PDB entry 6LOE | electron microscopy, 3.50 A resolution | chains B and C of the 6 polymer chains in the assembly

[Chain B]
Name: Fe-S-cluster-containing hydrogenase components 1-like protein
Source organism: Roseiflexus castenholzii (strain DSM 13941 / HLO8)
UniProtKB: A7NJ88 (A7NJ88_ROSCS); residues 78-1010 here = UniProt positions 78-1010
Chain sequence (933 residues; numbered 78 to 1010; the number before each row is that of its first residue):
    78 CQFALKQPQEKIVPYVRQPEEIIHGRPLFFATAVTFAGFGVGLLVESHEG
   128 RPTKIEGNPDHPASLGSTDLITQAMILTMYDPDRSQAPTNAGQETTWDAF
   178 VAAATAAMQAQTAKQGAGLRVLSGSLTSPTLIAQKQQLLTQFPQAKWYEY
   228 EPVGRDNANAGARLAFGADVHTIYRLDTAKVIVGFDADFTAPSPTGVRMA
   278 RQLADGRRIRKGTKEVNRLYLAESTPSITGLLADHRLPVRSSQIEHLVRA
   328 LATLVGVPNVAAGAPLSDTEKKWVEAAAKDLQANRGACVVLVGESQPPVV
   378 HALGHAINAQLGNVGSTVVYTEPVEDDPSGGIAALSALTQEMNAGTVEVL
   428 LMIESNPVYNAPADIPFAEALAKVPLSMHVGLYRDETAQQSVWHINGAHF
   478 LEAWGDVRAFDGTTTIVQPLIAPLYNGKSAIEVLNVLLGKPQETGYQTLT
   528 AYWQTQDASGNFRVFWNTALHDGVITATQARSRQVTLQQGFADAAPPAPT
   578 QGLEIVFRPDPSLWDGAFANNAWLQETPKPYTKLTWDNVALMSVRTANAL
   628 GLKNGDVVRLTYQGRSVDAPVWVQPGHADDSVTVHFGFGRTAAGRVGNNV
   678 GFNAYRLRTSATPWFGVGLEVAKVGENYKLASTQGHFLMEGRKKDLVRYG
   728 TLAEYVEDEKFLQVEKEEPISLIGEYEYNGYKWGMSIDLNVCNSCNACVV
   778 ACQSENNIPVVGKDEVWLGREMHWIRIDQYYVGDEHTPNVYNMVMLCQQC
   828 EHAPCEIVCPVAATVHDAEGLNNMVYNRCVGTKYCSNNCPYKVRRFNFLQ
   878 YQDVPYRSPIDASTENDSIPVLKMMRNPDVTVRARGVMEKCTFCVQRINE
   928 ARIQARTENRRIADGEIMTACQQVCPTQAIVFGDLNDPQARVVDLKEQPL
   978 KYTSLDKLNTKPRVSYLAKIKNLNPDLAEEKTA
Disordered / not traced: 1007-1010
Bound ions: 4Fe-4S cluster Fe site 1: Cys-769, Cys-772, Cys-775, Cys-952; 4Fe-4S cluster Fe site 2: Cys-779, Cys-918, Cys-921, Cys-948; 4Fe-4S cluster Fe site 3: Cys-824, Cys-827, Cys-832, Cys-866; 3Fe-4S cluster Fe: Cys-836, Cys-856, Cys-862
Residues lining bound ligands:
  - EL6 ([(2S)-2-octadecanoyloxypropyl] octadecanoate): Cys-78, Phe-80, Arg-912
  - 3Fe-4S cluster (F3S): Val-835, Cys-836, Pro-837, Val-838, Ala-840, Thr-841, Arg-855, Cys-856, Val-857, Gly-858, Thr-859, Lys-860, Tyr-861, Cys-862, Phe-873, Met-915
  - heme c (HEC), molecule 1: Ala-839, Ala-840, Val-842, Val-852, Asn-854, Arg-855
  - heme c (HEC), molecule 2: Arg-929, Ile-930, Arg-933
  - 4Fe-4S cluster (SF4), molecule 1: Met-762, Cys-775, Cys-779, Asn-783, Trp-801, Ile-802, Leu-823, Cys-918, Thr-919, Phe-920, Cys-921, Thr-946, Ala-947, Cys-948
  - 4Fe-4S cluster (SF4), molecule 2: Val-768, Cys-769, Asn-770, Ser-771, Cys-772, Asn-773, Ala-774, Cys-775, Ile-804, Val-821, Cys-952, Pro-953, Thr-954, Ala-956, Ile-957
  - 4Fe-4S cluster (SF4), molecule 3: Cys-824, Gln-825, Gln-826, Cys-827, Ala-830, Pro-831, Cys-832, Asn-849, Cys-866, Pro-867, Tyr-868, Arg-871, Lys-917

[Chain C]
Name: Polysulphide reductase NrfD
Source organism: Roseiflexus castenholzii (strain DSM 13941 / HLO8)
UniProtKB: A7NJ89 (A7NJ89_ROSCS); numbering as in UniProt (aligned over 1-471)
Chain sequence (471 residues; each row starts with the number of its first residue):
     1 MASQPAQKSAYGKMLEELLGPKQTYESVTRTIGDIVLTPIRKTPWGWPVG
    51 FVIAALGLLMYLFSLAVLFTVGVGVWGINIPVAWGFDIINFVWWIGIGHA
   101 GTLISAILLLFRQDWRTSINRAAEAMTIFAVACAGIYPLVHTGRPWLDYW
   151 MLPYPGTLGMWPQFRSALEWDVFAISTYATVSILFWYLGLIPDLASLRDR
   201 ATNIWVKRFYGFLALGWRGGARDWNRYEVASLILAGLSTPLVLSVHSIIS
   251 LDFAISQLPGWHVTVFPPYFVAGAVYCGFAMVILLLVPLRRWYKLHDLIT
   301 IKHFDLMGKVMLASGLVVAYGYFAEIFYAWYSANIYEYFLITNRTMGPYA
   351 WSYWALIVLNVAIPQLLWFKRFRVSLPWLFFISICINIGMWFERWVIIVL
   401 SLHRDFLPSSWGYYTPSVWDISLYAGSFGWFFFLFFLFIRLLPAISIFEV
   451 RDLVHKTETEKALAHGSAGHH
Disordered / not traced: 1-8, 465-471
Residues lining bound ligands:
  - EL6 ([(2S)-2-octadecanoyloxypropyl] octadecanoate), molecule 1: Leu-62, Leu-65, Ala-66, Phe-69, Thr-70, Ile-136, Leu-139, Pro-145, Trp-146
  - EL6, molecule 2: Leu-139, Tyr-149, Leu-152, Ser-176
  - heme c (HEC): Arg-144, Trp-150, Leu-158, Met-160

[How chain B and chain C interact]
Contacting residue pairs (142; chain B residue first):
  Cys-78(B) with Phe-69(C), hydrogen bond (side chain-backbone); Trp-146(C), hydrophobic
  Phe-80(B) with Trp-146(C), hydrophobic
  Gln-711(B) with Ser-409(C); Ser-410(C); Trp-411(C)
  Gly-712(B) with Trp-411(C)
  His-713(B) with Pro-408(C), hydrogen bond (backbone-backbone); Trp-411(C)
  Leu-715(B) with Pro-408(C)
  Glu-717(B) with Trp-411(C)
  Gly-718(B) with Ile-335(C)
  Arg-719(B) with Tyr-336(C); Phe-339(C); Asp-405(C), hydrogen bond (side chain-backbone); Phe-406(C); Pro-408(C); Trp-411(C)
  Asp-722(B) with Tyr-336(C), hydrogen bond
  Leu-723(B) with Leu-407(C), hydrophobic; Pro-408(C)
  Leu-795(B) with Gly-77(C); Asn-79(C)
  Gly-796(B) with Asn-79(C); Ile-80(C), hydrogen bond (backbone-backbone)
  Arg-797(B) with Gly-74(C), hydrogen bond (side chain-backbone); Trp-76(C); Gly-77(C); Ile-78(C), hydrogen bond (side chain-backbone)
  Arg-803(B) with Leu-407(C); Ser-409(C), hydrogen bond
  Asp-805(B) with Leu-407(C); Ser-409(C), hydrogen bond
  Tyr-807(B) with Leu-407(C); Ser-409(C), hydrogen bond
  Met-820(B) with Leu-407(C), hydrophobic
  Met-822(B) with Leu-407(C), hydrophobic
  Pro-831(B) with Gln-257(C)
  Glu-833(B) with Gln-163(C), hydrogen bond (backbone-side chain)
  Ile-834(B) with Gln-163(C); Arg-165(C); Ser-166(C), hydrogen bond (backbone-backbone)
  Val-835(B) with Gln-163(C); Ser-166(C); Ile-255(C), hydrophobic
  Cys-836(B) with Gln-163(C); Ser-166(C)
  Pro-837(B) with Met-151(C), hydrophobic; Pro-162(C); Gln-163(C), hydrogen bond (backbone-backbone); Ser-166(C); Leu-168(C), hydrophobic; Glu-169(C)
  Val-838(B) with Trp-150(C), hydrophobic; Met-151(C), hydrophobic; Met-160(C); Trp-161(C)
  Ala-839(B) with Met-160(C); Gln-163(C)
  Tyr-853(B) with Arg-144(C), hydrogen bond (backbone-side chain)
  Asn-854(B) with Arg-144(C), hydrogen bond (backbone-side chain); Trp-150(C)
  Arg-855(B) with Trp-150(C), hydrogen bond (side chain-backbone); Met-160(C); Trp-161(C), hydrogen bond (side chain-backbone); Pro-162(C)
  Cys-856(B) with Arg-144(C), hydrogen bond (backbone-side chain)
  Val-857(B) with Thr-142(C); Gly-143(C), hydrogen bond (backbone-backbone); Arg-144(C), hydrogen bond (backbone-backbone); Leu-147(C); Trp-150(C), hydrophobic; Met-151(C), hydrophobic
  Gly-858(B) with His-141(C); Thr-142(C); Gly-143(C), hydrogen bond (backbone-backbone)
  Thr-859(B) with Trp-84(C), hydrogen bond (backbone-side chain); His-141(C), hydrogen bond (backbone-side chain); Thr-142(C); Met-151(C); Leu-168(C)
  Lys-860(B) with Ile-78(C); Ala-83(C); His-141(C), hydrogen bond (side chain-backbone)
  Tyr-861(B) with Trp-84(C), hydrophobic; Leu-168(C), hydrophobic; Asp-252(C), hydrogen bond (side chain-backbone); Phe-253(C); Ile-255(C); Ser-256(C); Trp-261(C), hydrophobic
  Ser-863(B) with Ile-80(C), hydrogen bond (side chain-backbone)
  Asn-864(B) with Pro-81(C); Ala-83(C); Trp-84(C); Leu-258(C); Trp-261(C); Leu-402(C)
  Asn-865(B) with Ser-256(C); Gln-257(C), hydrogen bond (side chain-backbone)
  Pro-867(B) with Phe-406(C)
  Tyr-868(B) with Leu-407(C), hydrophobic
  Lys-869(B) with Pro-81(C); Leu-258(C); Leu-402(C); Asp-405(C), salt bridge; Ser-410(C)
  Arg-871(B) with Ile-80(C)
  Arg-872(B) with Ile-80(C)
  Phe-873(B) with Val-73(C), hydrophobic; Ile-80(C); Gly-143(C)
  Phe-875(B) with Val-73(C); Gly-74(C); Ile-78(C), hydrophobic; Asn-79(C); Ile-80(C), hydrophobic
  Leu-876(B) with Val-71(C), hydrophobic; Gly-74(C)
  Ile-887(B) with Val-71(C)
  Ala-889(B) with Thr-70(C)
  Glu-892(B) with Thr-70(C); Val-71(C)
  Arg-912(B) with Phe-69(C), hydrogen bond (side chain-backbone); Thr-70(C); Val-71(C); Gly-72(C); Gly-143(C), hydrogen bond (side chain-backbone); Arg-144(C); Trp-146(C)
  Gly-913(B) with Gly-143(C); Arg-144(C)
  Val-914(B) with Arg-144(C)
  Ser-981(B) with Leu-407(C)
  Leu-982(B) with Tyr-336(C); Phe-406(C), hydrophobic; Leu-407(C), hydrophobic
  Lys-984(B) with Asn-334(C); Tyr-336(C)
  Leu-985(B) with Gln-257(C); Phe-406(C), hydrophobic
  Thr-987(B) with Gln-257(C)
Also at the interface, not in a pair above, chain B (64 interface residues in all): Thr-710, Glu-792, Glu-798, Pro-886, Asp-888, Met-915
Also at the interface, not in a pair above, chain C (54 interface residues in all): Leu-68, Val-75, Asp-148, Leu-158, Leu-251

[Overview]
Chain B and chain C form an interface of 64 and 54 residues respectively; the contacts include 29 hydrogen
bonds and 1 salt bridge. Among the polar pairs are Lys-869(B)/Asp-405(C), Cys-78(B)/Phe-69(C) and
Arg-719(B)/Asp-405(C).
Chain B is Fe-S-cluster-containing hydrogenase components 1-like protein and chain C is Polysulphide reductase
NrfD, both from Roseiflexus castenholzii (strain DSM 13941 / HLO8); the structure, Cryo-EM structure of the
dithionite-reduced photosynthetic alternative complex III from Roseiflexus castenholzii, was determined by
electron microscopy, deposited together with 6LOD.
